PDB entry 3IB2 | X-ray diffraction, 2.29 A resolution | chain A

[Chain A]
Name: Lactotransferrin
Organism: Bos taurus
Notes: EC 3.4.21.-; engineered mutation(s): N565K, K608E
UniProtKB: P24627 (TRFL_BOVIN); residues 342-686 here correspond to UniProt positions 361-705 (UniProt number = residue number + 19)
Sequence (345 residues; numbered 342 to 686; the number before each row is that of its first residue):
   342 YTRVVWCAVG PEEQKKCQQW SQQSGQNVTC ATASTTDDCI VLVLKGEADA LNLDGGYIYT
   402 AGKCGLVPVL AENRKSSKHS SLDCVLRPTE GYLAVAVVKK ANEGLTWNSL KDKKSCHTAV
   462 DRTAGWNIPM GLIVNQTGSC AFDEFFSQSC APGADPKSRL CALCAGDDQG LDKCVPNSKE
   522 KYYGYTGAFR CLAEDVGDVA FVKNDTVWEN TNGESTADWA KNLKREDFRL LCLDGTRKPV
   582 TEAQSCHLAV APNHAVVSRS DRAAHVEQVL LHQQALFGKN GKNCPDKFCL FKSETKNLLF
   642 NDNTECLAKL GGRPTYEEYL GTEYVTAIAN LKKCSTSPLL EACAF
Disordered / not traced: 677-680
Disulfides: C348-C380, C358-C371, C405-C684, C425-C647, C457-C532, C481-C675, C491-C505, C502-C515, C573-C587, C625-C630
Covalent attachments: N-acetylglucosamine (NAG) linked to N368, N476, N545
Ion coordination: Fe ion: D395, Y433, Y526, H595 (together with carbonate ion); Zn2+ site 1 near H588 (its only coordinating residue here); Zn2+ site 2 near E659 (its only coordinating residue here)
Residues lining bound ligands:
  - carbonate ion (CO3): D395, Y433, T459, R463, T464, A465, G466, Y526, H595
  - ibuprofen (IBP): T430, E431, G432, V591, A592, P593, E659, Y660, G662, T663

[In short]
Ligands of chain A: ibuprofen and carbonate ion. Covalently linked N-acetylglucosamine: at N368, N476 and
N545. D395, Y433, Y526 and H595 coordinate a Fe ion ion.
Chain A is Lactotransferrin (Bos taurus); the structure, structure of the complex of C-terminal half (C-lobe)
of bovine lactoferrin with alpha-methyl-4-(2-methylpropyl) benzene acetic acid, was determined by X-ray
diffraction together with 3IAZ, 3IB0 and 3IB1 from the same study.
